PDB entry 1LF2 | X-ray diffraction, 1.80 A resolution | chain A

# Chain A
Name: Plasmepsin 2
Organism: Plasmodium falciparum
Notes: EC 3.4.23.39
Reference sequence: P46925 (PLM2_PLAFA); residues -1 to 329 here correspond to UniProt positions 123-453 (UniProt number = residue number + 124)
Amino-acid sequence (331 residues; numbered -1 to 329; the number before each row is that of its first residue; numbers below 1 keep their minus sign (Leu-1 is residue -1)):
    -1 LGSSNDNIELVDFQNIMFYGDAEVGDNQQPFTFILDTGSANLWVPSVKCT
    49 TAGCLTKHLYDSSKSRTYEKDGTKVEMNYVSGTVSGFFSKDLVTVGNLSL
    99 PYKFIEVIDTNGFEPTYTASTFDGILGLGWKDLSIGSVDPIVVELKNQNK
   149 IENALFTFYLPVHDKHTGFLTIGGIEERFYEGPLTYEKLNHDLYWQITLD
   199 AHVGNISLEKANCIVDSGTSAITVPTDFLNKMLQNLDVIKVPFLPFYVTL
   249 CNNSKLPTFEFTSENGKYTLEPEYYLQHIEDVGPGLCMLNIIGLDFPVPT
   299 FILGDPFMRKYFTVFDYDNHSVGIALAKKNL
Not modelled in the structure: -1 to 0
Differences from the reference sequence: engineered mutation Ser205 (Met329 in P46925)
Curated features (UniProtKB/Swiss-Prot):
  - active site: Asp34, Asp214
Disulfide bonds: Cys47-Cys52, Cys249-Cys285
Ligand contacts: R37 (3-amino-N-{4-[2-(2,6-dimethyl-phenoxy)-acetylamino]-3-hydroxy-1-isobutyl-5-phenyl-pentyl}-benzamide): Ile32, Asp34, Gly36, Ser37, Asn76, Tyr77, Val78, Ser79, Phe111, Ile123, Leu131, Ile133, Tyr192, Ile212, Asp214, Gly216, Thr217, Ser218, Ala219, Thr221, Ile290, Leu292, Phe294, Ile300

# Summary
Chain A binds compound R37. Curated annotation (UniProt) lists active-site residues Asp34 and Asp214.
Chain A is Plasmepsin 2 (Plasmodium falciparum); the structure, Crystal structure of plasmepsin II from P
falciparum in complex with inhibitor RS370, was determined by X-ray diffraction, deposited together with 1LEE.
